PDB entry 3ZTJ | X-ray diffraction, 3.41 A resolution | chains A and G of the 12 polymer chains in the assembly

Chain A:
Protein: Hemagglutinin HA1 chain
Organism: Influenza A virus
Reference sequence: P03437 (HEMA_I68A0); residues 1-329 here correspond to UniProt positions 17-345 (UniProt number = residue number + 16)
Amino-acid sequence (329 residues; each row starts with the number of its first residue):
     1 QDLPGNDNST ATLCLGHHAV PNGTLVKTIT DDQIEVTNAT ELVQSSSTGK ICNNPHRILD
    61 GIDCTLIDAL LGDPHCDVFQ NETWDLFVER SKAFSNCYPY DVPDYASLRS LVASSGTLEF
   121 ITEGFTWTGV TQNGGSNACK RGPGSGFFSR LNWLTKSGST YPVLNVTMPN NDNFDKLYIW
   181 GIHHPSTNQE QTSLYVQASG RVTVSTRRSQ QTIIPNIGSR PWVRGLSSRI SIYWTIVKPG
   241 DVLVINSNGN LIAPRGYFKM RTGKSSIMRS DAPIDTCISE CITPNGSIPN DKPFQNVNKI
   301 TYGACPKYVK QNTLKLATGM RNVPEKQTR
Unresolved in the structure: 1-8, 327-329
UniProt features mapped onto this chain:
  - site: Arg329 (Cleavage)
  - glycosylation (N-linked (GlcNAc...) asparagine): Asn8, Asn22, Asn38, Asn81, Asn165, Asn285
Disulfide bonds: Cys52-Cys277, Cys64-Cys76, Cys97-Cys139, Cys281-Cys305
Covalently attached groups: N-acetylglucosamine (NAG) linked to Asn38, Asn81, Asn285; glycan linked to Asn165
What the authors report for this chain:
  - post-translational modification sites: Asn38

Chain G:
Protein: FI6V3 antibody heavy chain
Organism: Homo sapiens
Notes: antibody fragment or engineered binder
Amino-acid sequence (226 residues; row label = number of the first residue in the row; a row labelled like 82A-82C holds insertion residues (82A, then the next letters in order)):
     1 QVQLVESGGG VVQPGRSLRL SCAASGFTFS TYAMHWVRQA PGKGLEWVAV IS
   52A Y
    53 DANYKYYADS VKGRFTISRD NSKNTLYLQM
82A-82C NSL
    83 RAEDTAVYYC AKDSQLRS
100A-100L LLYFEWLSQGYF
   101 DYWGQGTLVT VSSASTKGPS VFPLAPSSGG TAALGCLVKD YFPEPVTVSW NSGALTSGVH
   161 TFPAVLQSSG LYSLSSVVTV PSSSLGTQTY ICNVNHKPSN TKVDKRVEPK
Unresolved in the structure: 114-210
Disulfide bonds: Cys22-Cys92

Chain A / chain G interface:
Contacting residue pairs (6; chain A residue first):
  Asn38(A) - Tyr100C(G)
  Cys277(A) - Ser74(G)
  Ile278(A) - Ser74(G)
  Ile278(A) - Asn76(G)
  Thr318(A) - Leu100A(G)
  Thr318(A) - Tyr100C(G)  hydrogen bond
Other interface residues (no listed pair), chain A (5 interface residues in all): Asp291
Other interface residues (no listed pair), chain G (6 interface residues in all): Tyr56, Arg99
Interface features reported in the paper:
  - epitope / paratope residues, chain A: Asn38(A), Thr318(A)

Overview:
5 residues of chain A and 6 residues of chain G are in contact; the contacts include 1 hydrogen bond. The
hydrogen-bonded pair is Thr318(A)-Tyr100C(G). N-acetylglucosamine is covalently linked to Asn38(A), Asn81(A)
and Asn285(A). From the paper: epitope/paratope residues Asn38(A) and Thr318(A); a modification site at
Asn38(A).
Chain A is Hemagglutinin HA1 chain (Influenza A virus) and chain G is FI6V3 antibody heavy chain (Homo
sapiens); the structure, Structure of influenza A neutralizing antibody selected from cultures of single human
plasma cells in complex ..., was determined by X-ray diffraction, deposited together with 3ZTN.
